PDB entry 8TQE | electron microscopy, 3.10 A resolution | chains A and B of the 5 polymer chains in the assembly

# Chain A (and B)
Name: XptA2
Source organism: Xenorhabdus nematophila
Notes: chain B of this document is another copy of the same molecule, construct and numbering; everything in this record applies to it too
UniProt: N1NRW3 (N1NRW3_XENNE); residue numbers follow UniProt; this construct covers 1-2538
Sequence (2538 residues; numbered 1 to 2538; the number before each row is that of its first residue):
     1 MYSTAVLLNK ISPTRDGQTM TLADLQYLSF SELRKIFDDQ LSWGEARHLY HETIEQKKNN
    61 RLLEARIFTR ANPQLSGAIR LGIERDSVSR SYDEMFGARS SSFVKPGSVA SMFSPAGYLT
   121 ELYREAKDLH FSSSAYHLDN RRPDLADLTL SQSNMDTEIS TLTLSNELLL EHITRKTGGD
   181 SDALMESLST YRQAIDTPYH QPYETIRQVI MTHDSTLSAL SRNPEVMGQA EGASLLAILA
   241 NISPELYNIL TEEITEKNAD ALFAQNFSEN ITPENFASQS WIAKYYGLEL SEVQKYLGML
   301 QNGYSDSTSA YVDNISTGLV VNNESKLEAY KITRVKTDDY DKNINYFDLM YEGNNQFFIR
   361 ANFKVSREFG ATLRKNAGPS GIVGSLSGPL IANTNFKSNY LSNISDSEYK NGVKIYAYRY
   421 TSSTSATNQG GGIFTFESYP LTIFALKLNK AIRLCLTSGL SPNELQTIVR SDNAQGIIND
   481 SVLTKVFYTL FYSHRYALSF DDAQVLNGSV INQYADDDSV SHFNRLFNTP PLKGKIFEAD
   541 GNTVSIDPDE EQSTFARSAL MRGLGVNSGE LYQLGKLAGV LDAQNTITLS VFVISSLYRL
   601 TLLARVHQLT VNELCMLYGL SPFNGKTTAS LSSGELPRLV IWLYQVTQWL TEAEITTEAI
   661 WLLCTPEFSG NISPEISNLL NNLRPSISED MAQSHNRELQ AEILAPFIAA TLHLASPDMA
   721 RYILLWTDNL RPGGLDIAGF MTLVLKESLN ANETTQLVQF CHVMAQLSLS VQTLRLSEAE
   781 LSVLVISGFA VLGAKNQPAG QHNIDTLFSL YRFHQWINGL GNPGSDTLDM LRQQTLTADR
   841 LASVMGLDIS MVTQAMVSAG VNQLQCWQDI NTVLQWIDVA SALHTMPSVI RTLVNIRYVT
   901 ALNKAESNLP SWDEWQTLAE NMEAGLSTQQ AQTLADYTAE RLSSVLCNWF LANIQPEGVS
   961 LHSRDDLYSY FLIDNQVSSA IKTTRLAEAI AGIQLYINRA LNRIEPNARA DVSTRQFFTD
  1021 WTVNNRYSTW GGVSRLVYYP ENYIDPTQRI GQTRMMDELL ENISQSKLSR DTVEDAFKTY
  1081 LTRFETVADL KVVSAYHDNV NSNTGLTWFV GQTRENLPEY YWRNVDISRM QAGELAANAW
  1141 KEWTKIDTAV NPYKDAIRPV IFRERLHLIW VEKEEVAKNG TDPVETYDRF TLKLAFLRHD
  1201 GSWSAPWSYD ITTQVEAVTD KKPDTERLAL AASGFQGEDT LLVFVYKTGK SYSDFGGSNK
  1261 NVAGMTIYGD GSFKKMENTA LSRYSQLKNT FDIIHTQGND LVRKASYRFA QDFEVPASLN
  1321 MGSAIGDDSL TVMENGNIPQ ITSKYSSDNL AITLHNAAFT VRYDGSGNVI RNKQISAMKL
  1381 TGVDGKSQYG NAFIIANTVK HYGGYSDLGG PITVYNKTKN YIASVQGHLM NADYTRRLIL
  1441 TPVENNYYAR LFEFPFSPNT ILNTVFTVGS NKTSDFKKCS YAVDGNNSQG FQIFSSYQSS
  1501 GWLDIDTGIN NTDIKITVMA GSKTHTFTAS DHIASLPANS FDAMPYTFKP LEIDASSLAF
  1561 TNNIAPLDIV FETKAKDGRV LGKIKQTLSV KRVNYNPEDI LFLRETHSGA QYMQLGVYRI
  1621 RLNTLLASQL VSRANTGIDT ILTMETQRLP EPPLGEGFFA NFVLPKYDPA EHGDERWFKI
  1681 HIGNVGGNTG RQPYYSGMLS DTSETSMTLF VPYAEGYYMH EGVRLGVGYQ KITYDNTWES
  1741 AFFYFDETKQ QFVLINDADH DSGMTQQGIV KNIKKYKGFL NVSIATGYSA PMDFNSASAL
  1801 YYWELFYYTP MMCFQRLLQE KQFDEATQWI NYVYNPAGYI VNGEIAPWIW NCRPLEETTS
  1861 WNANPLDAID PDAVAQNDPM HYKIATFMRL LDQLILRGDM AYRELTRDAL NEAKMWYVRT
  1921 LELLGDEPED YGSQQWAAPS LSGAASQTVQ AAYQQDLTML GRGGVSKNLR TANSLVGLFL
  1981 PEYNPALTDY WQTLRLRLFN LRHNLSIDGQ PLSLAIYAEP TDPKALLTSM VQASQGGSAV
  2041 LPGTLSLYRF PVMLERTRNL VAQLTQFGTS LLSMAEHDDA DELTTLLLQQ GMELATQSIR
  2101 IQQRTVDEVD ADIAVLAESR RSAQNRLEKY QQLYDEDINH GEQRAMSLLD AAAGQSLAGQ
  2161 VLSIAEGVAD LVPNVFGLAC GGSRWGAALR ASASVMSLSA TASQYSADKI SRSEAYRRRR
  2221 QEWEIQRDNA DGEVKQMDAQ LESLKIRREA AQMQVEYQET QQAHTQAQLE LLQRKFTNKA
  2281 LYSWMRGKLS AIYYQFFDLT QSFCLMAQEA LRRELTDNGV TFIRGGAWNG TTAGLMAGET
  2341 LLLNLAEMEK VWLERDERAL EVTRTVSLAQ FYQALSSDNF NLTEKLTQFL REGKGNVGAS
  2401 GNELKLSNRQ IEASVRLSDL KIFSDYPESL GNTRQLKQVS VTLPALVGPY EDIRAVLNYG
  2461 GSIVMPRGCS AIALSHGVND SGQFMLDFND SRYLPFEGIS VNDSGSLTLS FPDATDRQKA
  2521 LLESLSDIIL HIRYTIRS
Disordered / not traced: 2538
Differences from the reference sequence: conflict His-172 (Pro in N1NRW3), Asn-343 (His in N1NRW3), Ile-344 (Val in N1NRW3), 61 further conflict positions vs the reference (N1NRW3) not listed

# Interface between chain A and chain B
Residue-residue contacts (353; chain A residue first):
  Asp-147(A) / Val-365(B)
  Asp-147(A) / Asn-393(B)  hydrogen bond (backbone-side chain)
  Thr-149(A) / Asn-345(B)  hydrogen bond
  Thr-149(A) / Phe-363(B)
  Thr-149(A) / Asn-393(B)  hydrogen bond
  Asp-826(A) / Ser-669(B)  hydrogen bond
  Asp-826(A) / Asn-671(B)
  Asp-826(A) / Ser-673(B)
  Asp-829(A) / Asn-671(B)
  Asp-829(A) / Ile-672(B)
  Asp-829(A) / Pro-674(B)
  Met-830(A) / Ser-669(B)
  Gln-833(A) / Asn-671(B)  hydrogen bond
  Arg-840(A) / Ser-669(B)
  Gly-846(A) / Asn-612(B)
  Asp-848(A) / Gly-569(B)
  Asp-848(A) / Gln-573(B)
  Ser-850(A) / Pro-548(B)
  Gln-854(A) / Pro-548(B)  hydrogen bond (side chain-backbone)
  Gln-854(A) / Asp-549(B)
  Met-886(A) / Ser-568(B)
  Met-886(A) / Gly-569(B)
  Glu-914(A) / Gln-552(B)
  Thr-917(A) / Gln-552(B)
  Thr-917(A) / Ser-553(B)
  Ala-919(A) / Lys-533(B)
  Glu-920(A) / Lys-533(B)
  Glu-920(A) / Phe-555(B)
  Asn-921(A) / Ser-553(B)  hydrogen bond
  Asn-921(A) / Arg-557(B)
  Asn-921(A) / Ser-558(B)
  Glu-923(A) / Leu-532(B)
  Glu-923(A) / Lys-533(B)  salt bridge
  Ala-924(A) / Ser-558(B)
  Ala-924(A) / Arg-562(B)
  Leu-926(A) / Arg-562(B)
  Thr-928(A) / Thr-529(B)
  Ala-931(A) / Pro-530(B)  hydrophobic
  Gln-932(A) / Pro-530(B)
  Leu-1060(A) / Arg-2144(B)
  Glu-1061(A) / Leu-2148(B)
  Ser-1064(A) / Arg-2144(B)  hydrogen bond
  Lys-1078(A) / His-1199(B)
  Thr-1079(A) / Asp-1200(B)
  Thr-1082(A) / Arg-1198(B)
  Thr-1082(A) / His-1199(B)
  Thr-1082(A) / Asp-1200(B)  hydrogen bond (side chain-backbone)
  Glu-1085(A) / Arg-1165(B)  salt bridge
  Glu-1085(A) / His-1199(B)  salt bridge
  Arg-1114(A) / Arg-1163(B)
  Arg-1114(A) / Phe-1196(B)
  Arg-1114(A) / Trp-1207(B)
  Arg-1114(A) / Gly-1269(B)  hydrogen bond (side chain-backbone)
  Glu-1115(A) / Ser-1204(B)
  Glu-1115(A) / Ala-1205(B)  hydrogen bond (side chain-backbone)
  Asn-1116(A) / Pro-1206(B)  hydrogen bond (side chain-backbone)
  Asn-1116(A) / Trp-1207(B)
  Leu-1117(A) / Ala-1205(B)  hydrophobic
  Glu-1175(A) / Asn-1179(B)  hydrogen bond
  Val-1176(A) / Phe-2176(B)  hydrophobic
  Ala-1177(A) / Phe-2176(B)  hydrophobic
  Asn-1179(A) / Phe-2176(B)
  Asn-1179(A) / Gly-2177(B)  hydrogen bond (side chain-backbone)
  Asn-1179(A) / Cys-2180(B)
  Gly-1180(A) / Gly-2177(B)
  Thr-1181(A) / Leu-2178(B)
  Asp-1182(A) / Leu-2178(B)
  Val-1184(A) / Gly-1180(B)
  Val-1184(A) / Gly-2177(B)
  Val-1184(A) / Leu-2178(B)  hydrophobic
  Ser-1628(A) / Arg-1163(B)
  Val-1631(A) / Arg-1163(B)
  Val-1631(A) / Glu-1164(B)
  Val-1631(A) / Arg-1165(B)
  Ser-1632(A) / Glu-1164(B)
  Ala-1634(A) / His-1199(B)
  Asn-1635(A) / Glu-1164(B)  hydrogen bond (side chain-backbone)
  Arg-1648(A) / Asn-1335(B)  hydrogen bond
  Lys-1666(A) / Lys-1379(B)
  Lys-1666(A) / Thr-1381(B)
  Ser-1703(A) / Asp-1542(B)
  Glu-1704(A) / Ser-1540(B)
  Glu-1704(A) / Asp-1542(B)
  Asn-1781(A) / Ala-1538(B)
  Thr-1786(A) / Asn-1356(B)
  Gly-1787(A) / Asn-1356(B)
  Asp-1824(A) / Thr-1022(B)
  Asp-1824(A) / Arg-1026(B)  salt bridge
  Pro-1836(A) / Asn-1002(B)
  Pro-1836(A) / Arg-1003(B)
  Ala-1837(A) / Leu-1001(B)
  Ala-1837(A) / Asn-1002(B)
  Ala-1837(A) / Arg-1003(B)
  Gly-1838(A) / Arg-1003(B)
  Ile-1840(A) / Thr-1014(B)
  Asn-1842(A) / Phe-30(B)
  Asn-1842(A) / Trp-43(B)
  Gly-1843(A) / Ser-31(B)
  Glu-1844(A) / Ser-1323(B)
  Ile-1845(A) / Arg-1003(B)
  Ile-1845(A) / Thr-1014(B)
  Arg-1897(A) / Arg-1026(B)
  Arg-1907(A) / Glu-158(B)  salt bridge
  Arg-1907(A) / Lys-982(B)  hydrogen bond (side chain-backbone)
  Glu-1912(A) / Arg-1026(B)  salt bridge
  Lys-1914(A) / Tyr-968(B)  hydrogen bond
  Lys-1914(A) / Asp-974(B)  salt bridge
  Met-1915(A) / Asn-998(B)
  Met-1915(A) / Asn-1025(B)
  Met-1915(A) / Arg-1026(B)
  Trp-1916(A) / Asn-1025(B)
  Val-1918(A) / Tyr-968(B)  hydrophobic
  Val-1918(A) / Leu-995(B)  hydrophobic
  Arg-1919(A) / Asn-998(B)
  Glu-1922(A) / Leu-995(B)
  Glu-1922(A) / Arg-999(B)  salt bridge
  Glu-1922(A) / Ile-1004(B)
  Gln-1934(A) / Gln-294(B)  hydrogen bond
  Gln-1934(A) / Thr-308(B)
  Gln-1935(A) / Tyr-304(B)
  Gln-1935(A) / Thr-308(B)
  Ala-1937(A) / Ser-305(B)
  Ala-1937(A) / Thr-308(B)
  Ser-1940(A) / Asn-393(B)
  Asn-1973(A) / Ser-305(B)
  Arg-2002(A) / Asp-965(B)  salt bridge
  Arg-2002(A) / Asp-974(B)  salt bridge
  Arg-2002(A) / Gln-976(B)
  Arg-2002(A) / Val-977(B)
  Arg-2002(A) / Ser-978(B)  hydrogen bond (backbone-backbone)
  Asn-2004(A) / Ala-980(B)
  Asn-2004(A) / Ile-981(B)
  Ile-2016(A) / Gln-929(B)
  Leu-2026(A) / Gln-2266(B)  hydrogen bond (backbone-side chain)
  Leu-2027(A) / Asn-818(B)
  Thr-2028(A) / Asn-818(B)
  Thr-2028(A) / Glu-2270(B)
  Thr-2028(A) / Gln-2273(B)  hydrogen bond
  Ser-2029(A) / Asn-818(B)
  Ser-2029(A) / Gly-821(B)
  Ser-2029(A) / Gln-2273(B)
  Ser-2029(A) / Arg-2274(B)  hydrogen bond (backbone-side chain)
  Met-2030(A) / Ser-825(B)
  Met-2030(A) / Ala-2280(B)  hydrophobic
  Val-2031(A) / Ser-777(B)
  Val-2031(A) / Ala-779(B)
  Val-2031(A) / Ser-825(B)
  Val-2031(A) / Leu-828(B)  hydrophobic
  Gln-2032(A) / Ala-779(B)
  Gln-2032(A) / Ser-825(B)  hydrogen bond (backbone-side chain)
  Ala-2033(A) / Ala-779(B)
  Gln-2035(A) / Asp-718(B)
  Leu-2072(A) / Thr-2277(B)
  Leu-2072(A) / Met-2285(B)  hydrophobic
  Ala-2075(A) / Phe-2276(B)  hydrophobic
  Ala-2075(A) / Thr-2277(B)
  Glu-2076(A) / His-2077(B)  salt bridge
  Glu-2076(A) / Tyr-2282(B)  hydrogen bond
  Asp-2079(A) / Lys-2275(B)
  Asp-2079(A) / Phe-2276(B)
  Asp-2079(A) / Thr-2277(B)  hydrogen bond
  Glu-2082(A) / Leu-2271(B)
  Leu-2083(A) / Leu-2271(B)  hydrophobic
  Leu-2083(A) / Leu-2272(B)  hydrophobic
  Leu-2086(A) / Leu-2271(B)  hydrophobic
  Leu-2087(A) / Gln-2268(B)
  Gln-2090(A) / His-2264(B)  hydrogen bond (side chain-backbone)
  Gln-2090(A) / Ala-2267(B)
  Gln-2090(A) / Gln-2268(B)  hydrogen bond
  Glu-2093(A) / Glu-654(B)
  Glu-2093(A) / Thr-2260(B)
  Glu-2093(A) / His-2264(B)  salt bridge
  Leu-2094(A) / Tyr-2257(B)
  Leu-2094(A) / Thr-2260(B)
  Leu-2094(A) / Gln-2261(B)
  Leu-2094(A) / His-2264(B)
  Gln-2097(A) / Glu-2256(B)
  Gln-2097(A) / Tyr-2257(B)
  Gln-2097(A) / Thr-2260(B)  hydrogen bond
  Ser-2098(A) / Tyr-2257(B)
  Ile-2101(A) / Met-2253(B)  hydrophobic
  Arg-2104(A) / Ile-2246(B)
  Arg-2104(A) / Glu-2249(B)
  Arg-2104(A) / Met-2253(B)
  Asp-2107(A) / Ile-2246(B)
  Glu-2108(A) / Ile-2246(B)
  Glu-2108(A) / Arg-2247(B)  salt bridge
  Ala-2111(A) / Ser-2243(B)
  Asp-2112(A) / Ser-2243(B)  hydrogen bond
  Val-2115(A) / Ala-2239(B)  hydrophobic
  Val-2115(A) / Gln-2240(B)
  Glu-2118(A) / Lys-2235(B)
  Ser-2119(A) / Gln-2236(B)  hydrogen bond
  Ser-2122(A) / Gly-2232(B)
  Asn-2125(A) / Asp-2228(B)
  Arg-2126(A) / Asn-2229(B)  hydrogen bond
  Lys-2129(A) / Glu-2224(B)  salt bridge
  Lys-2129(A) / Ile-2225(B)
  Lys-2129(A) / Asp-2228(B)  salt bridge
  Leu-2133(A) / Arg-2218(B)
  Leu-2133(A) / Gln-2221(B)
  Leu-2133(A) / Ile-2225(B)  hydrophobic
  Glu-2136(A) / Arg-2218(B)  salt bridge
  Asp-2137(A) / Arg-2218(B)  hydrogen bond (backbone-side chain)
  Asn-2139(A) / Glu-2214(B)  hydrogen bond
  Asn-2139(A) / Arg-2218(B)
  Gly-2141(A) / Ile-2210(B)
  Gly-2141(A) / Glu-2214(B)
  Glu-2142(A) / Glu-2214(B)
  Glu-2142(A) / Arg-2218(B)  salt bridge
  Ala-2145(A) / Ala-2207(B)
  Ala-2145(A) / Ser-2211(B)
  Leu-2148(A) / Ser-2203(B)
  Leu-2148(A) / Ser-2206(B)
  Leu-2148(A) / Ala-2207(B)  hydrophobic
  Leu-2148(A) / Ile-2210(B)  hydrophobic
  Leu-2149(A) / Ala-2207(B)  hydrophobic
  Ala-2152(A) / Ala-2200(B)
  Ala-2152(A) / Ser-2203(B)
  Gln-2155(A) / Met-2196(B)
  Gln-2155(A) / Ser-2199(B)
  Gln-2155(A) / Ala-2200(B)
  Gln-2155(A) / Ser-2203(B)  hydrogen bond
  Ser-2156(A) / Ala-2200(B)
  Ala-2158(A) / Met-2196(B)  hydrophobic
  Leu-2162(A) / Leu-2189(B)  hydrophobic
  Leu-2162(A) / Ser-2192(B)
  Leu-2162(A) / Ala-2193(B)
  Leu-2162(A) / Met-2196(B)  hydrophobic
  Ala-2165(A) / Leu-2189(B)
  Glu-2166(A) / Gly-2186(B)
  Glu-2166(A) / Leu-2189(B)
  Glu-2166(A) / Arg-2190(B)  salt bridge
  Ala-2169(A) / Trp-2185(B)
  Asp-2170(A) / Trp-2185(B)
  Asp-2170(A) / Gly-2186(B)  hydrogen bond (side chain-backbone)
  Val-2172(A) / Trp-2185(B)
  Pro-2173(A) / Trp-2185(B)  hydrogen bond (backbone-side chain)
  Asn-2174(A) / Gly-2181(B)
  Asn-2174(A) / Gly-2182(B)  hydrogen bond (backbone-backbone)
  Asn-2174(A) / Ser-2183(B)  hydrogen bond (side chain-backbone)
  Asn-2174(A) / Trp-2185(B)
  Val-2175(A) / Cys-2180(B)
  Val-2175(A) / Gly-2182(B)
  Phe-2176(A) / Ala-2179(B)
  Phe-2176(A) / Cys-2180(B)  hydrogen bond (backbone-backbone)
  Gly-2177(A) / Leu-2178(B)
  Leu-2178(A) / Leu-2178(B)
  Ala-2179(A) / Ala-2179(B)  hydrophobic
  Arg-2184(A) / Arg-2190(B)
  Arg-2190(A) / Arg-2190(B)
  Leu-2198(A) / Ser-2197(B)
  Tyr-2205(A) / Gln-2204(B)
  Arg-2212(A) / Asp-2208(B)  salt bridge
  Arg-2212(A) / Ser-2211(B)
  Arg-2219(A) / Arg-2218(B)
  Trp-2223(A) / Arg-2218(B)
  Lys-2279(A) / His-713(B)
  Ala-2280(A) / His-713(B)
  Ser-2283(A) / Ala-710(B)
  Ser-2283(A) / His-713(B)
  Trp-2284(A) / Leu-679(B)  hydrophobic
  Trp-2284(A) / Asn-682(B)
  Trp-2284(A) / Ala-710(B)  hydrophobic
  Arg-2286(A) / Ala-715(B)
  Arg-2286(A) / Phe-2276(B)
  Gly-2287(A) / Pro-706(B)
  Gly-2287(A) / Ala-710(B)
  Lys-2288(A) / Asn-682(B)
  Ser-2290(A) / Pro-706(B)
  Ala-2291(A) / Pro-706(B)  hydrophobic
  Ala-2291(A) / Phe-707(B)  hydrophobic
  Tyr-2294(A) / Glu-702(B)  hydrogen bond
  Asn-2329(A) / Lys-2288(B)
  Thr-2331(A) / Leu-2281(B)
  Thr-2331(A) / Lys-2288(B)  hydrogen bond
  Thr-2332(A) / Leu-2281(B)
  Thr-2332(A) / Trp-2284(B)
  Thr-2332(A) / Met-2285(B)
  Thr-2332(A) / Lys-2288(B)  hydrogen bond
  Ala-2333(A) / Phe-2276(B)  hydrophobic
  Leu-2335(A) / Met-2285(B)  hydrophobic
  Met-2336(A) / Met-2074(B)  hydrophobic
  Glu-2339(A) / Phe-2067(B)
  Glu-2339(A) / Leu-2289(B)
  Glu-2339(A) / Ile-2292(B)
  Thr-2340(A) / Ile-2292(B)
  Leu-2342(A) / Gln-2063(B)
  Leu-2342(A) / Phe-2067(B)  hydrophobic
  Leu-2342(A) / Phe-2296(B)
  Leu-2343(A) / Gln-2295(B)
  Leu-2343(A) / Phe-2296(B)  hydrophobic
  Leu-2343(A) / Leu-2299(B)  hydrophobic
  Ala-2346(A) / Phe-2296(B)  hydrophobic
  Ala-2346(A) / Leu-2299(B)  hydrophobic
  Glu-2347(A) / Gln-2295(B)  hydrogen bond
  Glu-2347(A) / Leu-2299(B)
  Glu-2349(A) / Arg-2056(B)  salt bridge
  Glu-2349(A) / Leu-2060(B)
  Glu-2349(A) / Phe-2303(B)
  Lys-2350(A) / Leu-2299(B)
  Lys-2350(A) / Ser-2302(B)  hydrogen bond
  Lys-2350(A) / Phe-2303(B)
  Trp-2352(A) / Tyr-2048(B)
  Trp-2352(A) / Arg-2056(B)
  Leu-2353(A) / Tyr-2048(B)  hydrophobic
  Leu-2353(A) / Met-2053(B)  hydrophobic
  Leu-2353(A) / Phe-2303(B)  hydrophobic
  Glu-2354(A) / Ser-2302(B)
  Arg-2355(A) / Arg-2467(B)
  Asp-2356(A) / Leu-2047(B)
  Asp-2356(A) / Tyr-2048(B)
  Asp-2356(A) / Arg-2467(B)  hydrogen bond (backbone-side chain)
  Glu-2357(A) / Arg-2467(B)  salt bridge
  Glu-2357(A) / Gly-2468(B)
  Arg-2358(A) / Leu-2047(B)
  Arg-2358(A) / Arg-2467(B)  hydrogen bond (backbone-backbone)
  Arg-2358(A) / Gly-2468(B)
  Arg-2358(A) / Gln-2483(B)  hydrogen bond
  Arg-2358(A) / Asp-2490(B)  salt bridge
  Arg-2358(A) / Arg-2492(B)
  Arg-2358(A) / Tyr-2493(B)  hydrogen bond (side chain-backbone)
  Arg-2358(A) / Pro-2495(B)
  Leu-2360(A) / Ala-2471(B)
  Leu-2360(A) / Ile-2472(B)  hydrophobic
  Leu-2360(A) / Ala-2473(B)
  Glu-2361(A) / Ala-2473(B)
  Glu-2361(A) / Gly-2482(B)
  Glu-2361(A) / Gln-2483(B)
  Glu-2361(A) / Phe-2484(B)
  Val-2362(A) / Ala-2473(B)  hydrophobic
  Val-2362(A) / Phe-2484(B)
  Thr-2363(A) / Asp-2452(B)
  Thr-2363(A) / Ser-2475(B)
  Arg-2364(A) / Asp-2452(B)
  Thr-2365(A) / Tyr-2450(B)
  Thr-2365(A) / Asp-2452(B)
  Ser-2424(A) / Asp-2513(B)
  Asp-2425(A) / Arg-2454(B)  hydrogen bond (backbone-side chain)
  Asp-2425(A) / Arg-2517(B)  salt bridge
  Tyr-2426(A) / Arg-2454(B)
  Tyr-2426(A) / Ala-2455(B)
  Tyr-2426(A) / Val-2456(B)  hydrophobic
  Tyr-2426(A) / Leu-2474(B)  hydrogen bond (side chain-backbone)
  Leu-2430(A) / Val-2456(B)  hydrophobic
  Lys-2437(A) / Phe-2484(B)
  Asp-2487(A) / Met-2485(B)
  Phe-2488(A) / Phe-2484(B)  hydrophobic
  Phe-2488(A) / Met-2485(B)
  Ile-2529(A) / Tyr-2450(B)
  Arg-2533(A) / Phe-2484(B)
  Tyr-2534(A) / Phe-2484(B)
  Thr-2535(A) / Phe-2484(B)
Also at the interface, not in a pair above, chain A (237 interface residues in all): Leu-81, Arg-85, Asn-822, Ser-825, Met-851, Gln-1048, Leu-1081, Arg-1083, Thr-1148, Thr-1186, Arg-1198, Ala-1205, Leu-1630, Glu-1645, Leu-1780, Ala-1846, Pro-1847, Ile-1849, Asp-1908, Glu-1929, Trp-1936, Arg-1970, Ser-1974, Leu-2001, His-2003, Pro-2023, Pro-2051, Leu-2054, Arg-2058, Arg-2100, Tyr-2130, Ile-2138, Gly-2159, Ser-2163, Tyr-2216, Gln-2295, Ser-2367, Pro-2427, Pro-2444, Asn-2489, Asp-2527
Also at the interface, not in a pair above, chain B (250 interface residues in all): Leu-290, Asp-306, Ser-307, Ala-392, Met-561, Asn-567, Glu-570, Tyr-572, Asn-678, Ser-686, Leu-699, Ile-703, Thr-711, Pro-717, Leu-769, Glu-778, Glu-780, Ile-817, Asn-822, Ser-969, Thr-983, Thr-984, Ala-1010, Ser-1013, Tyr-1027, Ser-1208, Asn-1320, Met-1321, Ile-1325, Val-1332, Pro-1339, Gly-1367, Gly-1427, Asp-1433, Thr-1547, Thr-2044, Ser-2046, Thr-2096, Arg-2100, His-2140, Val-2161, Leu-2162, Val-2175, Arg-2184, Thr-2201, Ala-2250, Gln-2254, Leu-2269, Lys-2279, Met-2306, Ile-2453, Cys-2469, Leu-2494, Pro-2512

# Overview
237 residues of chain A face 250 of chain B across their interface; the contacts include 51 hydrogen bonds and
23 salt bridges. Among the polar pairs are Glu-923(A)/Lys-533(B), Glu-1085(A)/Arg-1165(B) and
Glu-1085(A)/His-1199(B).
Both chains are XptA2 (Xenorhabdus nematophila). Entry 8TQE (XptA2 wild type) was determined by electron
microscopy, deposited together with 8TV0.
